Entry 4XFQ (X-ray diffraction, 1.65 A resolution); this record covers chains A and B.

# Chain A (and B)
Name: PEDV main protease
From: Porcine epidemic diarrhea virus
Notes: chain B of this document is another copy of the same molecule, construct and numbering; everything in this record applies to it too
Reference sequence: K4L9I6 (K4L9I6_9ALPC); residues 1-298 here correspond to UniProt positions 2998-3295 (UniProt number = residue number + 2997)
Sequence (305 residues; each row starts with the number of its first residue):
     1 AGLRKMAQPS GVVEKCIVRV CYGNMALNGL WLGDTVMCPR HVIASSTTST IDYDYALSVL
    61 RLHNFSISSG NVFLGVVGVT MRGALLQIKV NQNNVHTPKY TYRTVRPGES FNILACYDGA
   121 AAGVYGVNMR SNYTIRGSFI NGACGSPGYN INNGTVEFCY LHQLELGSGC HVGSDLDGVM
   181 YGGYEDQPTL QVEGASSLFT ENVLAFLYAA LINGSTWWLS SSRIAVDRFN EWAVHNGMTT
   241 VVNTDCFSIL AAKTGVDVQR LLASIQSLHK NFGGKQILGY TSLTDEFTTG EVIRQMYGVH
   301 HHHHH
Unresolved in the structure: 299-305 (chain B: 46-49, 299-305)
Sequence notes: expression tag (299-305)
Reported in the primary citation:
  - catalytic residues: His41, Cys144 (proposed by the authors, not directly observed)
  - conformationally variable residues (side-chain flip): His41
  - mutagenesis - R4A, S138A, R294A, Q295A: unchanged binding to monomer-dimer equilibrium
  - mutagenesis - H41A, C144A, C144S, H162A, D186A: abolished catalytic activity
  - mutagenesis - M25T: abolished catalytic activity on NEMO-derived substrate
  - mutagenesis - M25T: unchanged catalytic activity on SARS-CoV 3CLpro-derived substrate
  - specificity-determining residues: Arg19 to Ala26
  - self-association interface (contacts with another copy of this molecule): Ala1, Gly279, Thr281
  - specificity-determining residues: Asn24 (proposed by the authors, not directly observed)

# Chain A / chain B interface
Residue-residue contacts (75; chain A residue first):
  Ala1(A) - Gly137(B)
  Ala1(A) - Ser138(B)
  Ala1(A) - Phe139(B)  hydrogen bond (backbone-backbone)
  Ala1(A) - Glu165(B)  hydrogen bond (backbone-side chain)
  Ala1(A) - Gly169(B)
  Ala1(A) - His171(B)  hydrogen bond (backbone-side chain)
  Gly2(A) - Gly137(B)
  Gly2(A) - Ser138(B)  hydrogen bond (backbone-side chain)
  Arg4(A) - Tyr125(B)
  Arg4(A) - Gly126(B)  hydrogen bond (side chain-backbone)
  Arg4(A) - Val127(B)
  Arg4(A) - Arg136(B)  hydrogen bond (side chain-backbone)
  Arg4(A) - Gly137(B)
  Arg4(A) - Ser138(B)
  Arg4(A) - Glu286(B)  salt bridge
  Met6(A) - Val124(B)
  Met6(A) - Tyr125(B)  hydrophobic
  Met6(A) - Ser138(B)
  Ala7(A) - Gly123(B)
  Ala7(A) - Val124(B)  hydrogen bond (backbone-backbone)
  Pro9(A) - Ser10(B)
  Pro9(A) - Glu14(B)
  Pro9(A) - Ala121(B)  hydrophobic
  Pro9(A) - Ala122(B)
  Pro9(A) - Gly123(B)
  Ser10(A) - Pro9(B)
  Ser10(A) - Ser10(B)  hydrogen bond (backbone-side chain)
  Ser10(A) - Glu14(B)  hydrogen bond (backbone-side chain)
  Gly11(A) - Gly11(B)
  Gly11(A) - Glu14(B)  hydrogen bond (backbone-side chain)
  Glu14(A) - Pro9(B)
  Glu14(A) - Ser10(B)  hydrogen bond (side chain-backbone)
  Glu14(A) - Gly11(B)  hydrogen bond (side chain-backbone)
  Ala121(A) - Pro9(B)
  Ala122(A) - Pro9(B)
  Gly123(A) - Ala7(B)
  Val124(A) - Met6(B)
  Val124(A) - Ala7(B)  hydrogen bond (backbone-backbone)
  Val124(A) - Val124(B)  hydrophobic
  Tyr125(A) - Arg4(B)
  Tyr125(A) - Lys5(B)
  Tyr125(A) - Met6(B)  hydrophobic
  Gly126(A) - Arg4(B)  hydrogen bond (backbone-side chain)
  Val127(A) - Arg4(B)
  Arg136(A) - Arg4(B)  hydrogen bond (backbone-side chain)
  Gly137(A) - Ala1(B)
  Gly137(A) - Gly2(B)
  Gly137(A) - Arg4(B)
  Ser138(A) - Ala1(B)
  Ser138(A) - Gly2(B)
  Ser138(A) - Leu3(B)
  Ser138(A) - Arg4(B)
  Ser138(A) - Met6(B)
  Ser138(A) - Gln295(B)  hydrogen bond
  Phe139(A) - Ala1(B)  hydrogen bond (backbone-backbone)
  Ile140(A) - Gln295(B)
  Ile140(A) - Met296(B)
  Ile140(A) - Tyr297(B)
  Ile140(A) - Gly298(B)
  Glu165(A) - Ala1(B)  hydrogen bond (side chain-backbone)
  His171(A) - Ala1(B)
  Gly274(A) - Phe272(B)
  Gln276(A) - Phe272(B)
  Gly279(A) - Thr281(B)  hydrogen bond (backbone-side chain)
  Tyr280(A) - Thr281(B)
  Thr281(A) - Phe272(B)
  Thr281(A) - Gly273(B)
  Thr281(A) - Gln276(B)  hydrogen bond
  Thr281(A) - Thr281(B)
  Ser282(A) - Gln276(B)
  Gln295(A) - Ser138(B)  hydrogen bond
  Gln295(A) - Ile140(B)
  Met296(A) - Ile140(B)
  Tyr297(A) - Ile140(B)
  Gly298(A) - Ile140(B)
Interface residues without a listed pair, chain A (39 interface residues in all): Leu3, Lys5, Gln8, Gly169, Glu286, Arg294
Interface residues without a listed pair, chain B (37 interface residues in all): Gln8, Arg294

# Overview
39 residues of chain A and 37 residues of chain B are in contact; the contacts include 21 hydrogen bonds and 1
salt bridge. Among the polar pairs are Arg4(A)-Glu286(B), Ala1(A)-Glu165(B) and Ala1(A)-His171(B). From the
paper: catalytic residues His41(A) and Cys144(A); H41A, C144A and C144S of chain A, among others, abolish
catalytic activity; 10 substitutions were tested in all.
Both chains are PEDV main protease (Porcine epidemic diarrhea virus). Entry 4XFQ (Crystal Structure Basis for
PEDV 3C Like Protease) was determined by X-ray diffraction together with 4ZUH from the same study.
